5E2V - chains L and H of the 3 polymer chains in the assembly; structure by X-ray diffraction, 1.64 A resolution.

# Chain L
Name: AT8 light chain
Source organism: Mus musculus
Amino-acid sequence (219 residues; numbered 1 to 219; the number before each row is that of its first residue):
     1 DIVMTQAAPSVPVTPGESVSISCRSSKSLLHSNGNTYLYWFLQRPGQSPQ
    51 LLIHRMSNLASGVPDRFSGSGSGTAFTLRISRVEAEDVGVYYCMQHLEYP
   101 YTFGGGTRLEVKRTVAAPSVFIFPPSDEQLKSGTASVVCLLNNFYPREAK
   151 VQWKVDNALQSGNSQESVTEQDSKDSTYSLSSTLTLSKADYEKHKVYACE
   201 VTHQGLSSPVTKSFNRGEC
Not modelled in the structure: 217-219
Disulfides: Cys23-Cys93, Cys139-Cys199

# Chain H
Name: AT8 heavy chain
Source organism: Mus musculus
Amino-acid sequence (222 residues; each row starts with the number of its first residue):
     1 DVQLQESGPGLVKPSQSLSLTCSVTDYSITSGYYWNWIRQFPGNKLEWMG
    51 YISYDGSNNYNPSLKNRISITRDPSKDQFFLNLNSVTTEDTATYYCTRGS
   101 LVWGQGTLVTVSAASTKGPSVFPLAPSSKSTSGGTAALGCLVKDYFPEPV
   151 TVSWNSGALTSGVHTFPAVLQSSGLYSLSSVVTVPSSSLGTQTYICNVNH
   201 KPSNTKVDKKVEPKSCHHHHHH
Not modelled in the structure: 128-132, 214-222
Disulfides: Cys22-Cys96, Cys140-Cys196
Reported in the primary citation:
  - specificity-determining residues: Tyr33, Tyr34 (proposed by the authors, not directly observed)

# Chain L / chain H interface
Contacting residue pairs (65):
  Tyr39(L) - Ser100(H)
  Phe41(L) - Ser100(H)
  Phe41(L) - Trp103(H)  hydrophobic
  Gln43(L) - Gln40(H)  hydrogen bond
  Gln43(L) - Tyr95(H)  hydrogen bond
  Gln47(L) - Tyr95(H)
  Ser48(L) - Tyr95(H)
  Ser48(L) - Trp103(H)
  Ser48(L) - Gly104(H)  hydrogen bond (side chain-backbone)
  Ser48(L) - Gln105(H)
  Pro49(L) - Trp103(H)
  Leu51(L) - Ser100(H)
  Leu51(L) - Leu101(H)  hydrophobic
  Tyr92(L) - Gln40(H)  hydrogen bond
  Tyr92(L) - Asn44(H)  hydrogen bond (side chain-backbone)
  Tyr92(L) - Leu46(H)  hydrophobic
  Met94(L) - Ser100(H)
  His96(L) - Ser100(H)
  Tyr99(L) - Tyr34(H)
  Tyr99(L) - Trp48(H)  hydrophobic
  Tyr99(L) - Tyr51(H)  hydrogen bond
  Tyr99(L) - Asn59(H)
  Pro100(L) - Trp48(H)  hydrophobic
  Pro100(L) - Asn61(H)
  Pro100(L) - Pro62(H)
  Tyr101(L) - Tyr34(H)
  Tyr101(L) - Trp48(H)
  Tyr101(L) - Tyr51(H)
  Phe103(L) - Leu46(H)
  Phe103(L) - Trp48(H)
  Phe121(L) - Ala136(H)
  Phe121(L) - Ala137(H)  hydrophobic
  Phe123(L) - Leu124(H)  hydrophobic
  Phe123(L) - Ala125(H)
  Phe123(L) - Ala137(H)
  Phe123(L) - Leu138(H)  hydrophobic
  Ser126(L) - Phe122(H)
  Ser126(L) - Pro123(H)
  Glu128(L) - Phe122(H)
  Glu128(L) - Pro123(H)
  Glu128(L) - Lys209(H)  salt bridge
  Gln129(L) - Phe122(H)
  Gln129(L) - Lys143(H)
  Ser136(L) - Leu141(H)
  Ser136(L) - Lys143(H)
  Val138(L) - Leu124(H)  hydrophobic
  Leu140(L) - Phe166(H)  hydrophobic
  Leu140(L) - Val181(H)  hydrophobic
  Asn142(L) - His164(H)  hydrogen bond
  Asn142(L) - Thr183(H)
  Asn143(L) - His164(H)  hydrogen bond
  Gln165(L) - Val169(H)
  Gln165(L) - Leu170(H)  hydrogen bond (side chain-backbone)
  Gln165(L) - Gln171(H)
  Glu166(L) - Val169(H)
  Ser167(L) - Phe166(H)
  Ser167(L) - Pro167(H)  hydrogen bond (side chain-backbone)
  Ser167(L) - Val169(H)
  Val168(L) - Pro167(H)
  Thr169(L) - Phe166(H)
  Ser179(L) - His164(H)  hydrogen bond
  Ser179(L) - Phe166(H)
  Leu180(L) - Phe166(H)
  Ser181(L) - Phe166(H)
  Ser181(L) - Ser179(H)  hydrogen bond
Other interface residues (no listed pair), chain L (36 interface residues in all): Asp1, Ala60, Ser61, Ile122
Other interface residues (no listed pair), chain H (41 interface residues in all): Asn36, Ile38, Glu47, Gly106, Ser127, Thr135, Thr165

# Overview
The interface between chain L and chain H involves 36 residues on one side and 41 on the other; the contacts
include 12 hydrogen bonds and 1 salt bridge. Among the polar pairs are Glu128(L)-Lys209(H), Gln43(L)-Gln40(H)
and Gln43(L)-Tyr95(H). The paper reports specificity determinants Tyr33(H) and Tyr34(H).
Here chain L is AT8 light chain and chain H is AT8 heavy chain, both from Mus musculus. Entry 5E2V (Anti-TAU
AT8 FAB with doubly phosphorylated TAU peptide) was determined by X-ray diffraction together with 5E2T, 5E2U
and 5E2W from the same study.
